PDB entry 6GYS | electron microscopy, 4.40 A resolution (low resolution: residue-level contacts below are approximate; hydrogen-bond / salt-bridge calls are withheld) | chains C and F of the 12 polymer chains in the assembly

# Chain C
Protein: Centromere DNA-binding protein complex CBF3 subunit B
Source organism: Saccharomyces cerevisiae
Reference sequence: P40969 (CBF3B_YEAST); numbering as in UniProt (aligned over 1-608)
Chain sequence (608 residues; each row starts with the number of its first residue):
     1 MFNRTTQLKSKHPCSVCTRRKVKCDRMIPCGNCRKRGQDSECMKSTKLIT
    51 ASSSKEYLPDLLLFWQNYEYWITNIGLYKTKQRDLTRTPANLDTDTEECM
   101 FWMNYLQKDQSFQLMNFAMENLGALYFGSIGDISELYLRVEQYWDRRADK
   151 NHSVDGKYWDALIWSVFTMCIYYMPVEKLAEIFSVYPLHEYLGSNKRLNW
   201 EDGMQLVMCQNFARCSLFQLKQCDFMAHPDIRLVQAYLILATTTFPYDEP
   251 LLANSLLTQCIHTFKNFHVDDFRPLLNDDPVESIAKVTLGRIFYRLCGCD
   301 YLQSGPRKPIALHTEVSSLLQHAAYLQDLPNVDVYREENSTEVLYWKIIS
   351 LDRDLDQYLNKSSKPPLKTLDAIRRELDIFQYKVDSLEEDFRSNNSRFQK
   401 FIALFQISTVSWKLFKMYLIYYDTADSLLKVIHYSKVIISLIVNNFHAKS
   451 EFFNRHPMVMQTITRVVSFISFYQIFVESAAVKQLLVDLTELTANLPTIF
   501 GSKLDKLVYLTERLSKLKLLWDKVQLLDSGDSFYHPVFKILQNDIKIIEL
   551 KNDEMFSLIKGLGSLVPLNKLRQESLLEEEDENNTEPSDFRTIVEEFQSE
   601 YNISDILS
Unresolved in the structure: 1-5, 47-48, 329-338, 570-587
Bound ions: Zn2+ site 1 near Cys14 (its only coordinating residue here); Zn2+ site 2: Cys17, Cys30
UniProt features mapped onto this chain:
  - DNA-binding region: Cys14 to Cys42 (Zn(2)-C6 fungal-type)
  - modified residue: Ser575 (Phosphoserine)

# Chain F
Molecule: 52-nt DNA strand
Source organism: Saccharomyces cerevisiae
Sequence (52 nucleotides; numbered 5 to 56; the number before each row is that of its first residue):
     5 TTAAAATATTAGTGTATTTGATTTCCGAAAGTTAAAAAAGAAATAGTAAG
    55 AA

# Chain C / chain F interface
Contacting residue pairs (14; chain C residue first):
  Pro13(C) - DT28(F)
  Pro13(C) - DC29(F)
  Lys21(C) - DC29(F)
  Lys21(C) - DC30(F)
  Val22(C) - DC29(F)
  Lys23(C) - DC29(F)
  Cys24(C) - DC29(F)
  Arg273(C) - DA15(F)
  Arg273(C) - DG16(F)
  Gln321(C) - DG18(F)
  His322(C) - DT17(F)
  Lys368(C) - DT23(F)
  Lys368(C) - DG24(F)
  Tyr422(C) - DT26(F)
Other interface residues (no listed pair), chain C (11 interface residues in all): Asp271

# Summary
11 residues of chain C and 10 residues of chain F are in contact. Cys17(C) and Cys30(C) form the Zn2+ site 2.
Chain C is Centromere DNA-binding protein complex CBF3 subunit B and chain F is a 52-nt DNA strand, both from
Saccharomyces cerevisiae; the structure, Cryo-EM structure of the CBF3-CEN3 complex of the budding yeast
kinetochore, was determined by electron microscopy (same publication as 6GYP and 6GYU).
